Entry 4GP8 (X-ray diffraction, 2.80 A resolution); this record covers chains B and C of the 3 polymer chains in the assembly.

== Chain B ==
Molecule: Cytochrome c oxidase subunit 2
Source organism: Thermus thermophilus
Notes: EC 1.9.3.1
UniProt: Q5SJ80 (COX2_THET8); residues 1-168 here = UniProt positions 1-168
Sequence (168 residues; each row starts with the number of its first residue):
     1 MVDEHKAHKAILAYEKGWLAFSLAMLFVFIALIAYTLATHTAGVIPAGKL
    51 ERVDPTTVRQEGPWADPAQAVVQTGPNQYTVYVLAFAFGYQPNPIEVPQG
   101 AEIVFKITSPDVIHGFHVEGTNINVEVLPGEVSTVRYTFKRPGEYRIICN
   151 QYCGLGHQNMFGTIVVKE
Unresolved in the structure: 1-2
Metal / ion sites: dinuclear copper ion: His114, Cys149, Gln151, Cys153, His157, Met160
UniProt features mapped onto this chain:
  - binding site (Cu cation): His114, Cys149, Cys153, His157

== Chain C ==
Molecule: Cytochrome c oxidase polypeptide 2A
Source organism: Thermus thermophilus
Notes: EC 1.9.3.1
UniProt: P82543 (COXA_THET8); residue numbers follow UniProt; this construct covers 1-34
Sequence (34 residues; numbered 1 to 34; the number before each row is that of its first residue):
     1 MEEKPKGALAVILVLTLTILVFWLGVYAVFFARG
Unresolved in the structure: 1-3
UniProt features mapped onto this chain:
  - modified residue: Met1 (N-formylmethionine)

== How chain B and chain C interact ==
Contacting residue pairs (30):
  Ala10(B) - Pro5(C)
  Ile11(B) - Pro5(C)  hydrophobic
  Tyr14(B) - Lys4(C)
  Tyr14(B) - Pro5(C)
  Tyr14(B) - Leu9(C)  hydrophobic
  Trp18(B) - Ile12(C)  hydrophobic
  Trp18(B) - Leu15(C)  hydrophobic
  Trp18(B) - Thr16(C)
  Phe21(B) - Thr16(C)
  Met25(B) - Thr16(C)
  Met25(B) - Ile19(C)  hydrophobic
  Phe29(B) - Ile19(C)  hydrophobic
  Phe29(B) - Trp23(C)  hydrophobic
  Leu32(B) - Trp23(C)  hydrophobic
  Leu32(B) - Tyr27(C)  hydrogen bond (backbone-side chain)
  Tyr35(B) - Tyr27(C)
  Tyr35(B) - Phe31(C)  hydrophobic
  Thr36(B) - Tyr27(C)
  Thr36(B) - Phe31(C)
  His40(B) - Gly34(C)  hydrogen bond (side chain-backbone)
  Thr41(B) - Phe30(C)
  Thr41(B) - Gly34(C)
  Gly120(B) - Arg33(C)
  Thr121(B) - Arg33(C)
  Asn122(B) - Phe30(C)  hydrogen bond (side chain-backbone)
  Asn122(B) - Arg33(C)  hydrogen bond (side chain-backbone)
  Asn122(B) - Gly34(C)
  Tyr137(B) - Arg33(C)  hydrogen bond (side chain-backbone)
  Tyr137(B) - Gly34(C)  hydrogen bond (side chain-backbone)
  Lys140(B) - Gly34(C)  hydrogen bond (side chain-backbone)
Also at the interface, not in a pair above, chain B (18 interface residues in all): Ile33
Also at the interface, not in a pair above, chain C (14 interface residues in all): Leu20

== Summary ==
18 residues of chain B and 14 residues of chain C are in contact, with 7 hydrogen bonds. Polar pairs include
Leu32(B)-Tyr27(C), His40(B)-Gly34(C) and Asn122(B)-Phe30(C). Curated annotation (UniProt) lists 4 Cu
cation-binding residues on chain B.
Chain B is Cytochrome c oxidase subunit 2 and chain C is Cytochrome c oxidase polypeptide 2A, both from
Thermus thermophilus; the structure, Structure of Recombinant Cytochrome ba3 Oxidase mutant Y133W+T231F from
Thermus thermophilus, was determined by X-ray diffraction (same publication as 4GP4 and 4GP5).
